8EJ3 - chains C and T of the 9 polymer chains in the assembly; structure by electron microscopy, 3.13 A resolution.

[Chain C]
Molecule: DNA-directed RNA polymerase subunit beta
Source organism: Mycobacterium tuberculosis H37Rv
Notes: EC 2.7.7.6
UniProtKB: P9WGY9 (RPOB_MYCTU); numbering as in UniProt (aligned over 1-1178)
Sequence (1178 residues; each row starts with the number of its first residue):
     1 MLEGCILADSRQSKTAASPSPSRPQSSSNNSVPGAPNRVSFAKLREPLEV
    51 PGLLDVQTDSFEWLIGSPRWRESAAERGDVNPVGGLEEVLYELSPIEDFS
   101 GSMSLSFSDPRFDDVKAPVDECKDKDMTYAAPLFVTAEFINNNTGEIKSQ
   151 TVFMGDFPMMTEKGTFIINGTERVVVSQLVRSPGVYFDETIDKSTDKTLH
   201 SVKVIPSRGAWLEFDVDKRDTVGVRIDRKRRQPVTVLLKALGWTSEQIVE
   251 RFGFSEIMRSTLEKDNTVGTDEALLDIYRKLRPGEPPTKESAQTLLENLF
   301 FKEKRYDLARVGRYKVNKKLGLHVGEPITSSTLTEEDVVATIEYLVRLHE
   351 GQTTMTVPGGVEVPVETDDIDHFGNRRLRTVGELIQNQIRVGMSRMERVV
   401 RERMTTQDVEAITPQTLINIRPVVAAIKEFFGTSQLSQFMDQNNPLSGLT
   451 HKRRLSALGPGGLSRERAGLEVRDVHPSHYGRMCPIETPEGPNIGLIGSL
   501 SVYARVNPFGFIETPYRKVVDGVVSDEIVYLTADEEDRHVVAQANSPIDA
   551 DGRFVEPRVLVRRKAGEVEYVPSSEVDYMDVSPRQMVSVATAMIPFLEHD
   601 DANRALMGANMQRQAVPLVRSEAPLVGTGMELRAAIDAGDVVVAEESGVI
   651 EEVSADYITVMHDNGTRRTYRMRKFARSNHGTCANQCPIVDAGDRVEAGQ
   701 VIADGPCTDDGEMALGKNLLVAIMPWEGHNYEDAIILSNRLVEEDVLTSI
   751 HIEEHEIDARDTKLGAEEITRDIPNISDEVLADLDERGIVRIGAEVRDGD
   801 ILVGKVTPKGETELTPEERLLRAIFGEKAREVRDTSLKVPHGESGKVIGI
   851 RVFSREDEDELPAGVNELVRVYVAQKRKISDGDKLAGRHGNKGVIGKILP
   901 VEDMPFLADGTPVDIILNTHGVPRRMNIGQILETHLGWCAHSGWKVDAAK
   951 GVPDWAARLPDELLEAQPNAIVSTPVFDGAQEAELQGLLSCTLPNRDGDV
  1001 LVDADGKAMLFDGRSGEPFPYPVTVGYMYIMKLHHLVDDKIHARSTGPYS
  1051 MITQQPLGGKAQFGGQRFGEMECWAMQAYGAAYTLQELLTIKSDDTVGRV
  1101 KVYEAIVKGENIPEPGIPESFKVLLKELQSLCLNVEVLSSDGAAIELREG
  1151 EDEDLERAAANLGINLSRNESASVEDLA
Disordered / not traced: 1-29, 811-829, 1170-1178
Curated features (UniProtKB/Swiss-Prot):
  - natural variant: Val423 (V423A: In strain: vr1), Leu436 (L436P: In strain: vr2), Ser437 (S437T: In strain: vr3), Gln438 to Asp441 (sequence variant, change not given here; In strain: RJ49), Gln438 (Q438L: In strain: vr4), Phe439 (F439V: In strain: RJ37), Met440 to Asn443 (deletion: In strain: RJ55), Asp441 (D441V: In strain: vr3), Leu449 to Lys452 (sequence variant, change not given here; In strain: RJ48), His451 (H451D: In strain: vr5; H451L: In strain: SP28; H451N: In strain: vr6; H451P: In strain: vr8; H451Q: In strain: vr1; H451R: In strain: vr7), Ser456 (S456L: In strain: vr11 and RJ37; S456Q: In strain: vr9; S456W: In strain: vr10), Leu458 (L458P: In strain: vr12 and SP22)
  - mutagenesis: Glu138 (E138R: Weakens interaction with TRCF and CarD), Ile147 (I147A: Weakens interaction with TRCF and CarD), Lys148 (K148A: Does not affect association with TRCF, but weakens interaction with CarD), Ser149 (S149A: Does not affect association with TRCF, but weakens interaction with CarD)

[Chain T]
Molecule: 40-nt DNA strand
Sequence (40 nucleotides; numbered 1 to 40; the number before each row is that of its first residue):
     1 CGGCAGTCGCCGTCTACCTCTCCAAGAGCAGCATGCGCCC
Disordered / not traced: 33-40

[Interface between chain C and chain T]
Contacting residue pairs - 13 pairs, chain C then chain T:
  Asn169(C) - DC22(T)  phosphate contact
  Arg173(C) - DT21(T)  phosphate contact
  Arg173(C) - DC22(T)  salt bridge to the phosphate
  Arg421(C) - DG26(T)  salt bridge to the phosphate
  Lys428(C) - DC23(T)  salt bridge to the phosphate
  Glu466(C) - DT13(T)  base contact
  Gly1059(C) - DC18(T)  phosphate contact
  Lys1060(C) - DC18(T)  hydrogen bond to the phosphate
  Lys1060(C) - DT19(T)  salt bridge to the phosphate
  Arg1067(C) - DA16(T)  salt bridge to the phosphate
  Arg1067(C) - DC17(T)  hydrogen bond to the phosphate
  Gly1069(C) - DA16(T)  phosphate contact
  Met1071(C) - DT15(T)  sugar contact
Interface residues without a listed pair, chain C (14 interface residues in all): Thr433, Phe439, Gly1065, Gln1066
Interface residues without a listed pair, chain T (12 interface residues in all): DC20, DA25

[In short]
The interface between chain C and chain T involves 14 residues on one side and 12 on the other, with 2
hydrogen bonds and 5 salt bridges. Polar pairs include Lys1060(C)-DC18(T), Arg1067(C)-DC17(T) and
Arg173(C)-DC22(T). UniProt lists 4 mutagenesis sites on chain C.
Here chain C is DNA-directed RNA polymerase subunit beta (Mycobacterium tuberculosis H37Rv) and chain T is a
40-nt DNA strand. Entry 8EJ3 (M. tuberculosis RNAP pause escaped complex with Bacillus subtilis NusG and
GMPCPP) was determined by electron microscopy together with 8EHQ, 8EOE, 8EOF, 8EOS, 8EOT and 8EXY from the
same study.
